7AVL - chain A; structure by X-ray diffraction, 1.72 A resolution.

[Chain A]
Name: Son of sevenless homolog 1
From: Homo sapiens
Reference sequence: Q07889 (SOS1_HUMAN); numbering as in UniProt (aligned over 564-1049)
Amino-acid sequence (487 residues; each row starts with the number of its first residue):
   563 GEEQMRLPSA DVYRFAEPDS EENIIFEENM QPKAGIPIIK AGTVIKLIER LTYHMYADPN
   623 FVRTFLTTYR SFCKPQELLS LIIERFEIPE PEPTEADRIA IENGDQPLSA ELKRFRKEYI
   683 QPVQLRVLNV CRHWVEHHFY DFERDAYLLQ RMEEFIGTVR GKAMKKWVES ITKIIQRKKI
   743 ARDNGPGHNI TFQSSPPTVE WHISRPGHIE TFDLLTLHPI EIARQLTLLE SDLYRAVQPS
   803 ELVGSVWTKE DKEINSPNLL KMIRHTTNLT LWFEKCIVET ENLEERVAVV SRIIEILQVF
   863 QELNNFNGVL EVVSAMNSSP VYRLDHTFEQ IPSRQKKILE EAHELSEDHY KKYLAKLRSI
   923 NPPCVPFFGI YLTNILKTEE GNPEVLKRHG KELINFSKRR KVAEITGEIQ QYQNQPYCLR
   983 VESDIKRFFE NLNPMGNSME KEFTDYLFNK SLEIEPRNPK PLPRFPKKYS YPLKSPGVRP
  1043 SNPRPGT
Unresolved in the structure: 593-596, 747-752, 1045-1049
Differences from the reference sequence: expression tag (563)
Ligand contacts: S2Z (6,7-dimethoxy-2-methyl-N-[(1R)-1-phenylethyl]quinazolin-4-amine): V875, M878, N879, Y884, F890, K898, L901, E902, H905, E906, E909

[Overview]
Chain A binds compound S2Z.
Chain A is Son of sevenless homolog 1 (Homo sapiens); the structure, Crystal structure of SOS1 in complex with
compound 4, was determined by X-ray diffraction together with 7AVI, 7AVS, 7AVT, 7AVU and 7AVV from the same
study.
